4X1Y - chains B and C of the 5 polymer chains in the assembly; structure by X-ray diffraction, 3.19 A resolution.

== Chain B ==
Name: Tubulin beta chain
Organism: Ovis aries
UniProtKB: D0VWY9 (D0VWY9_SHEEP); the author numbering skips numbers that UniProt does not, so the offset changes along the chain: 1-44 = UniProt 1-44; 47-360 = UniProt 45-358; 369-455 = UniProt 359-445
Chain sequence (445 residues; numbered 1 to 455; 10 numbers in that range are skipped by the numbering (no residue carries them; nothing is unmodelled there); the number before each row is that of its first residue):
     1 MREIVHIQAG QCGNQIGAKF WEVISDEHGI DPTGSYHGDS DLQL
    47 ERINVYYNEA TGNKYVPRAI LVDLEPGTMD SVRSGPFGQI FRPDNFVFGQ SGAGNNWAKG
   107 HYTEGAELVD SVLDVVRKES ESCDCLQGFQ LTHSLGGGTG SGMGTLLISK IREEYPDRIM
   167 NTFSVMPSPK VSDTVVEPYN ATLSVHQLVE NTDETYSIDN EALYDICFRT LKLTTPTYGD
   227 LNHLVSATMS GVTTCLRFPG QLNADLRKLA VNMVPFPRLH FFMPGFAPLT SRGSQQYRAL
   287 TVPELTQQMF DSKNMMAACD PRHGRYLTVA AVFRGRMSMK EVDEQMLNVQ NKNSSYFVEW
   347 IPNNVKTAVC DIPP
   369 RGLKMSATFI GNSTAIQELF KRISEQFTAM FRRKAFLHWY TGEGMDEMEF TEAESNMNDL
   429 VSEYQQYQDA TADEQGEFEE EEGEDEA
Not modelled in the structure: 1-2, 441-455
Small-molecule neighbours:
  - 3WV (N,2-dimethyl-L-alanyl-N-[(3R,4S,5S)-1-{(2S)-2-[(1R,2R)-3-{[(1S)-1-carboxy-2-phenylethyl]amino}-1-methoxy-2-methyl-3-oxopropyl]pyrrolidin-1-yl}-3-methoxy-5-methyl-1-oxoheptan-4-yl]-N-methyl-L-valinamide): Gln15, Pro175, Lys176, Val177, Ser178, Asp179, Thr221, Pro222, Thr223, Tyr224, Gly225, Asn228, Arg278
  - GDP (guanosine-5'-diphosphate): Ala9, Gly10, Gln11, Cys12, Gln15, Ile16, Asp69, Asn101, Ser140, Gly142, Gly143, Gly144, Thr145, Gly146, Ser147, Val171, Pro173, Val177, Ser178, Glu183, Asn206, Leu209, Tyr224, Leu227, Asn228
  - colchicine (LOC; N-[(7S)-1,2,3,10-tetramethoxy-9-oxo-6,7-dihydro-5H-benzo[d]heptalen-7-yl]ethanamide): Val238, Cys241, Leu242, Leu248, Ala250, Asp251, Lys254, Leu255, Asn258, Met259, Thr314, Val315, Ala316, Val318, Asn350, Lys352, Thr353, Ala354, Ile378

== Chain C ==
Name: Tubulin alpha chain
Organism: Ovis aries
UniProtKB: D0VWZ0 (D0VWZ0_SHEEP); residues 1-451 here = UniProt positions 1-451
Chain sequence (451 residues; row label = number of the first residue in the row):
     1 MRECISIHVG QAGVQIGNAC WELYCLEHGI QPDGQMPSDK TIGGGDDSFN TFFSETGAGK
    61 HVPRAVFVDL EPTVIDEVRT GTYRQLFHPE QLITGKEDAA NNYARGHYTI GKEIIDLVLD
   121 RIRKLADQCT GLQGFLVFHS FGGGTGSGFT SLLMERLSVD YGKKSKLEFS IYPAPQVSTA
   181 VVEPYNSILT THTTLEHSDC AFMVDNEAIY DICRRNLDIE RPTYTNLNRL IGQIVSSITA
   241 SLRFDGALNV DLTEFQTNLV PYPRIHFPLA TYAPVISAEK AYHEQLSVAE ITNACFEPAN
   301 QMVKCDPRHG KYMACCLLYR GDVVPKDVNA AIATIKTKRT IQFVDWCPTG FKVGINYQPP
   361 TVVPGGDLAK VQRAVCMLSN TTAIAEAWAR LDHKFDLMYA KRAFVHWYVG EGMEEGEFSE
   421 AREDMAALEK DYEEVGVDSV EGEGEEEGEE Y
Not modelled in the structure: 38-45, 439-451
Small-molecule neighbours:
  - 3WV (N,2-dimethyl-L-alanyl-N-[(3R,4S,5S)-1-{(2S)-2-[(1R,2R)-3-{[(1S)-1-carboxy-2-phenylethyl]amino}-1-methoxy-2-methyl-3-oxopropyl]pyrrolidin-1-yl}-3-methoxy-5-methyl-1-oxoheptan-4-yl]-N-methyl-L-valinamide): Ala247, Asn249, Pro325, Val328, Asn329, Phe351, Val353
  - GTP (guanosine-5'-triphosphate): Gly10, Gln11, Ala12, Gln15, Ile16, Asp69, Glu71, Val74, Asp98, Ala99, Ser140, Gly142, Gly143, Gly144, Thr145, Gly146, Ile171, Pro173, Val177, Ser178, Thr179, Glu183, Asn206, Tyr224, Leu227, Asn228, Ile231
  - colchicine (LOC; N-[(7S)-1,2,3,10-tetramethoxy-9-oxo-6,7-dihydro-5H-benzo[d]heptalen-7-yl]ethanamide): Asn101, Ser178, Thr179, Ala180, Val181

== Chain B / chain C interface ==
Pairs across the interface (32):
  Gln96(B) - Met1(C)
  Asn101(B) - Glu254(C)
  Asp179(B) - Asn258(C)
  Asp179(B) - Gly350(C)
  Asp179(B) - Phe351(C)
  Asp179(B) - Lys352(C)
  Thr180(B) - Asn258(C)
  Thr180(B) - Lys352(C)
  Val181(B) - Asn258(C)  hydrogen bond (backbone-side chain)
  Val181(B) - Pro348(C)
  Thr221(B) - Lys326(C)
  Ala397(B) - Trp346(C)
  Met398(B) - Trp346(C)
  Arg401(B) - Tyr262(C)  hydrogen bond (backbone-side chain)
  Arg401(B) - Trp346(C)
  Arg401(B) - Glu434(C)  hydrogen bond (side chain-backbone)
  Arg401(B) - Val435(C)  hydrogen bond (side chain-backbone)
  Arg401(B) - Val437(C)  hydrogen bond (side chain-backbone)
  Lys402(B) - Tyr262(C)
  Ala403(B) - Tyr262(C)
  Ala403(B) - Trp346(C)  hydrophobic
  Phe404(B) - Thr257(C)
  Phe404(B) - Asn258(C)
  Phe404(B) - Val260(C)
  Phe404(B) - Pro261(C)  hydrogen bond (backbone-backbone)
  His406(B) - Val260(C)
  His406(B) - Pro261(C)  hydrogen bond (side chain-backbone)
  His406(B) - Tyr262(C)
  His406(B) - Pro263(C)
  Trp407(B) - Gln256(C)
  Trp407(B) - Thr257(C)  hydrogen bond (side chain-backbone)
  Trp407(B) - Val260(C)  hydrogen bond (side chain-backbone)
Other interface residues (no listed pair), chain B (15 interface residues in all): Val182
Other interface residues (no listed pair), chain C (24 interface residues in all): Pro325, Asn329, Asp345, Cys347, Val353, Asp438

== Overview ==
15 residues of chain B face 24 of chain C across their interface, with 9 hydrogen bonds. Polar pairs include
Val181(B)-Asn258(C), Arg401(B)-Tyr262(C) and Arg401(B)-Glu434(C). Compound 3WV is bound between chain B and
chain C. Ligands of chain B: GDP and colchicine.
Here chain B is Tubulin beta chain and chain C is Tubulin alpha chain, both from Ovis aries. Entry 4X1Y
(Discovery of cytotoxic Dolastatin 10 analogs with N-terminal modifications) was determined by X-ray
diffraction together with 4X1I, 4X1K and 4X20 from the same study.
